8WDA - chains B and D of the 5 polymer chains in the assembly; structure by electron microscopy, 3.26 A resolution.

== Chain B ==
Name: Probable dipeptide-transport integral membrane protein ABC transporter DppB
Source organism: Mycobacterium tuberculosis (strain ATCC 25618 / H37Rv)
UniProtKB: I6YGV9 (I6YGV9_MYCTU); numbering as in UniProt (aligned over 1-308)
Chain sequence (308 residues; row label = number of the first residue in the row):
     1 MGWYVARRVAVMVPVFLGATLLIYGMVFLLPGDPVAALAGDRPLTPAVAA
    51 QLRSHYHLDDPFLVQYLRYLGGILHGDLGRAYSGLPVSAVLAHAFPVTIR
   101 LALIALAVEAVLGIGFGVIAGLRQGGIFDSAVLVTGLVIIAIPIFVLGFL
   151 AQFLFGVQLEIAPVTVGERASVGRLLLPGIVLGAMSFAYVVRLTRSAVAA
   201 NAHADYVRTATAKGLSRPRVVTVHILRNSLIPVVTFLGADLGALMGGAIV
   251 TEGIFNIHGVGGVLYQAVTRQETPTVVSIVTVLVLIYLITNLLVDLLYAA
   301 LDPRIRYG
Not modelled in the structure: 39-48
Residues lining bound ligands: 9XX ((2S)-1-(hexadecanoyloxy)propan-2-yl (10S)-10-methyloctadecanoate): Arg100, Leu103, Ile104, Ala107, Val172

== Chain D ==
Name: Probable dipeptide-transport ATP-binding protein ABC transporter DppD
Source organism: Mycobacterium tuberculosis (strain ATCC 25618 / H37Rv)
UniProtKB: I6Y482 (I6Y482_MYCTU); residues 1-548 here = UniProt positions 1-548
Chain sequence (548 residues; row label = number of the first residue in the row):
     1 MSVPAAPLLSVEGLEVTFGTDAPAVCGVDLAVRSGQTVAVVGESGSGKST
    51 TAAAILGLLPAGGRITAGRVVFDGRDITGADAKRLRSIRGREIGYVPQDP
   101 MTNLNPVWKVGFQVTEALRANTDGRAARRRAVELLAEAGLPDPAKQAGRY
   151 PHQLSGGMCQRALIAIGLAGRPRLLIADEPTSALDVTVQRQVLDHLQGLT
   201 DELGTALLLITHDLALAAQRAEAVVVVRRGVVVESGAAQSILQSPQHEYT
   251 RRLVAAAPSLTARSRRPPESRSRATTQAGDILVVSELTKIYRESRGAPWR
   301 RVESRAVDGVSFRLPRASTLAIVGESGSGKSTLARMVLGLLQPTSGTVVF
   351 DGTYDVGALARDQVLAFRRRVQPVFQNPYSSLDPMYSVFRAIEEPLRVHH
   401 VGDRRQRQRAVRELVDQVALPSSILGRRPRELSGGQRQRVAIARALALRP
   451 EVLVCDEAVSALDVLVQAQILDLLADLQADLGLTYLFISHDLAVIRQIAD
   501 DVLVMRAGRVVEHASTEEVFSRPRHEYTRQLLQAIPGAPSAPRKVGNL
Not modelled in the structure: 1-5, 269-276, 538-548

== Chain B / chain D interface ==
Residue-residue contacts (41):
  Trp3(B) with Ala297(D), hydrophobic
  Arg7(B) with Gly296(D), hydrogen bond (side chain-backbone); Pro298(D)
  His203(B) with Ala61(D)
  Asp205(B) with Thr102(D); Asn103(D)
  Tyr206(B) with Thr102(D); Leu104(D); Asn105(D)
  Arg208(B) with Leu58(D)
  Thr209(B) with Pro97(D); Asn103(D), hydrogen bond
  Thr211(B) with Arg89(D), hydrogen bond (backbone-side chain)
  Ala212(B) with Leu58(D), hydrophobic; Arg89(D)
  Lys213(B) with Gln113(D), hydrogen bond (side chain-backbone); Glu116(D), salt bridge; Ala117(D); Ile166(D)
  Gly214(B) with Arg86(D)
  Leu215(B) with Arg86(D); Glu116(D)
  Ser216(B) with Arg86(D)
  Arg219(B) with Glu116(D), salt bridge; Arg119(D)
  Val223(B) with Asn105(D); Trp108(D), hydrogen bond (backbone-side chain)
  His224(B) with Asn105(D); Glu116(D), salt bridge
  Arg227(B) with Val107(D); Trp108(D)
  Asn228(B) with Asn105(D), hydrogen bond; Val107(D)
  Asp302(B) with Val107(D)
  Pro303(B) with Val107(D); Tyr150(D); His152(D), hydrogen bond (backbone-side chain)
  Arg304(B) with Pro106(D)
  Tyr307(B) with Gln153(D); Arg295(D), hydrogen bond (backbone-side chain)
  Gly308(B) with Arg295(D), hydrogen bond (backbone-side chain)
Other interface residues (no listed pair), chain B (25 interface residues in all): Leu301, Arg306
Other interface residues (no listed pair), chain D (29 interface residues in all): Gly90, Tyr95, Phe112, Leu163, Arg300

== In short ==
25 residues of chain B and 29 residues of chain D are in contact; the contacts include 9 hydrogen bonds and 3
salt bridges. Polar contacts include Lys213(B)-Glu116(D), Arg219(B)-Glu116(D) and His224(B)-Glu116(D). Ligands
of chain B: compound 9XX.
Chain B is Probable dipeptide-transport integral membrane protein ABC transporter DppB and chain D is Probable
dipeptide-transport ATP-binding protein ABC transporter DppD, both from Mycobacterium tuberculosis (strain
ATCC 25618 / H37Rv); the structure, Cryo-EM structure of the substrate-bound DppABCD complex, was determined
by electron microscopy.
